Entry 4S0R (X-ray diffraction, 3.50 A resolution); this record covers chains G and I of the 28 polymer chains in the assembly.

# Chain G (and I)
Protein: Glutamine synthetase
From: Bacillus subtilis
Notes: EC 6.3.1.2; chain I of this document is another copy of the same molecule, construct and numbering; everything in this record applies to it too
UniProtKB: P12425 (GLNA_BACSU); residues 1-444 here = UniProt positions 1-444
Sequence (447 residues; numbered -2 to 444; the number before each row is that of its first residue; numbers below 1 keep their minus sign (Gly-2 is residue -2)):
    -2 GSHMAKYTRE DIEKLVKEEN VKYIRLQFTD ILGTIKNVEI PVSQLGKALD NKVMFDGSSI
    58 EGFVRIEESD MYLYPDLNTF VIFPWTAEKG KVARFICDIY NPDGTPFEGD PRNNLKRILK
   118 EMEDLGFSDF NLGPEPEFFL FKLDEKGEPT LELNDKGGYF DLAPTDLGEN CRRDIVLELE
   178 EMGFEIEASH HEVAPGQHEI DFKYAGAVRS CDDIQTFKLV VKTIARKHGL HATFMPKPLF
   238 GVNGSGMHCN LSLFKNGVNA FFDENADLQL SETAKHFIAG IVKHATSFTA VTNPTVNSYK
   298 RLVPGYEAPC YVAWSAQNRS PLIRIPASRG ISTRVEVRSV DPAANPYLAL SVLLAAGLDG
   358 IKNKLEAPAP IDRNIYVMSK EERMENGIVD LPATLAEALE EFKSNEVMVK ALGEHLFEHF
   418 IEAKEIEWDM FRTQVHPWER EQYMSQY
Disordered / not traced: -2 to 1
Differences from the reference sequence: expression tag (-2 to 0)
Metal / ion sites: Mg2+: Glu189, Glu196
Small-molecule neighbours: glutamine (GLN): Glu134, Tyr156, Glu189, Gln194, Glu196, Asn240, Gly241, His245, Arg298, Tyr303, Glu304, Ala305, Arg335
What the authors report for this chain:
  - catalytic residues: Glu304 (citing earlier work)

# Interface between chain G and chain I
Contacting residue pairs (85; chain G residue first):
  Thr31(G) - Gln443(I)
  Phe138(G) - Met441(I)  hydrophobic
  Leu148(G) - Arg437(I)
  Lys219(G) - Met441(I)
  Lys219(G) - Tyr444(I)
  His228(G) - Met441(I)  hydrogen bond (side chain-backbone)
  His228(G) - Ser442(I)
  Thr230(G) - Met441(I)  hydrogen bond (side chain-backbone)
  Phe231(G) - Tyr444(I)
  Met232(G) - Glu436(I)
  Met232(G) - Arg437(I)
  Met232(G) - Tyr440(I)
  Met232(G) - Met441(I)
  Lys234(G) - Val432(I)
  Pro235(G) - Val432(I)
  Pro235(G) - Arg437(I)  hydrogen bond (backbone-side chain)
  Phe237(G) - Thr430(I)
  Phe237(G) - Gln431(I)
  Phe237(G) - Val432(I)  hydrophobic
  Thr292(G) - Tyr440(I)
  Thr292(G) - Tyr444(I)
  Val293(G) - Tyr440(I)  hydrogen bond (backbone-side chain)
  Asn294(G) - Val432(I)
  Asn294(G) - Glu436(I)  hydrogen bond
  Asn294(G) - Tyr440(I)
  Tyr296(G) - Arg429(I)
  Lys297(G) - Phe428(I)
  Lys297(G) - Arg429(I)
  Lys297(G) - Gln431(I)  hydrogen bond (side chain-backbone)
  Lys297(G) - His433(I)  hydrogen bond
  Lys297(G) - Glu436(I)  salt bridge
  Val300(G) - Thr430(I)
  Ala340(G) - Tyr444(I)
  Ala390(G) - Arg429(I)  hydrogen bond (backbone-side chain)
  Lys421(G) - Tyr444(I)  hydrogen bond
  Glu424(G) - Trp435(I)
  Glu424(G) - Tyr440(I)  hydrogen bond
  Trp425(G) - Thr391(I)
  Met427(G) - Trp435(I)  hydrophobic
  Phe428(G) - His433(I)
  Phe428(G) - Trp435(I)
  Phe428(G) - Glu436(I)
  Arg429(G) - Tyr296(I)  hydrogen bond (side chain-backbone)
  Arg429(G) - Lys297(I)  hydrogen bond (backbone-side chain)
  Arg429(G) - Leu299(I)  hydrogen bond (side chain-backbone)
  Arg429(G) - Val300(I)
  Arg429(G) - Ala390(I)  hydrogen bond (side chain-backbone)
  Thr430(G) - Phe237(I)
  Thr430(G) - Lys297(I)
  Thr430(G) - Val300(I)
  Gln431(G) - Phe237(I)
  Gln431(G) - Lys297(I)  hydrogen bond (backbone-side chain)
  Val432(G) - Lys234(I)
  Val432(G) - Phe237(I)
  Val432(G) - Asn294(I)
  His433(G) - Lys297(I)
  His433(G) - Phe428(I)
  His433(G) - His433(I)
  His433(G) - Trp435(I)
  Trp435(G) - Met427(I)  hydrophobic
  Trp435(G) - Phe428(I)  hydrophobic
  Trp435(G) - Gln431(I)
  Glu436(G) - Met232(I)
  Glu436(G) - Val293(I)
  Glu436(G) - Asn294(I)
  Glu436(G) - Lys297(I)  salt bridge
  Glu436(G) - Phe428(I)
  Arg437(G) - Met232(I)
  Arg437(G) - Pro235(I)  hydrogen bond (side chain-backbone)
  Arg437(G) - Leu236(I)
  Tyr440(G) - Met232(I)  hydrophobic
  Tyr440(G) - Val293(I)  hydrogen bond (side chain-backbone)
  Tyr440(G) - Asn294(I)
  Tyr440(G) - Glu424(I)
  Met441(G) - Phe138(I)  hydrophobic
  Met441(G) - His228(I)  hydrogen bond (backbone-side chain)
  Met441(G) - Thr230(I)  hydrogen bond (backbone-side chain)
  Met441(G) - Met232(I)
  Ser442(G) - Pro146(I)
  Ser442(G) - His228(I)  hydrogen bond
  Gln443(G) - Thr31(I)  hydrogen bond
  Tyr444(G) - Leu29(I)
  Tyr444(G) - Phe231(I)
  Tyr444(G) - Lys421(I)  hydrogen bond
  Tyr444(G) - Glu424(I)  hydrogen bond
Also at the interface, not in a pair above, chain G (44 interface residues in all): Leu29, Pro146, Leu236, Pro291, Leu299, Thr391, Pro434
Also at the interface, not in a pair above, chain I (44 interface residues in all): Leu148, Lys215, Lys219, Thr292, Pro301, Trp425, Pro434

# In short
The chain G/chain I interface involves 44 residues from each chain, with 23 hydrogen bonds and 2 salt bridges.
Among the polar pairs are Lys297(G)-Glu436(I), His228(G)-Met441(I) and Thr230(G)-Met441(I). Chain G binds
glutamine. The Mg2+ site is built by Glu189(G) and Glu196(G). The paper reports the catalytic residue
Glu304(G).
Both chains are Glutamine synthetase (Bacillus subtilis). Entry 4S0R (Structure of GS-TnrA complex) was
determined by X-ray diffraction together with 4RX6, 4R22, 4R24, 4R25 and 4R4E from the same study.
